Entry 7QJ2 (electron microscopy, 8.60 A resolution (very low resolution: no residue pairs are listed; an interface is given only as per-side residue counts)); this record covers chains J and L of the 22 polymer chains in the assembly.

Chain J:
Name: Gamma-tubulin complex component 5
Organism: Homo sapiens
Reference sequence: Q96RT8 (GCP5_HUMAN); residues 1-1024 here = UniProt positions 1-1024
Amino-acid sequence (1024 residues; each row starts with the number of its first residue):
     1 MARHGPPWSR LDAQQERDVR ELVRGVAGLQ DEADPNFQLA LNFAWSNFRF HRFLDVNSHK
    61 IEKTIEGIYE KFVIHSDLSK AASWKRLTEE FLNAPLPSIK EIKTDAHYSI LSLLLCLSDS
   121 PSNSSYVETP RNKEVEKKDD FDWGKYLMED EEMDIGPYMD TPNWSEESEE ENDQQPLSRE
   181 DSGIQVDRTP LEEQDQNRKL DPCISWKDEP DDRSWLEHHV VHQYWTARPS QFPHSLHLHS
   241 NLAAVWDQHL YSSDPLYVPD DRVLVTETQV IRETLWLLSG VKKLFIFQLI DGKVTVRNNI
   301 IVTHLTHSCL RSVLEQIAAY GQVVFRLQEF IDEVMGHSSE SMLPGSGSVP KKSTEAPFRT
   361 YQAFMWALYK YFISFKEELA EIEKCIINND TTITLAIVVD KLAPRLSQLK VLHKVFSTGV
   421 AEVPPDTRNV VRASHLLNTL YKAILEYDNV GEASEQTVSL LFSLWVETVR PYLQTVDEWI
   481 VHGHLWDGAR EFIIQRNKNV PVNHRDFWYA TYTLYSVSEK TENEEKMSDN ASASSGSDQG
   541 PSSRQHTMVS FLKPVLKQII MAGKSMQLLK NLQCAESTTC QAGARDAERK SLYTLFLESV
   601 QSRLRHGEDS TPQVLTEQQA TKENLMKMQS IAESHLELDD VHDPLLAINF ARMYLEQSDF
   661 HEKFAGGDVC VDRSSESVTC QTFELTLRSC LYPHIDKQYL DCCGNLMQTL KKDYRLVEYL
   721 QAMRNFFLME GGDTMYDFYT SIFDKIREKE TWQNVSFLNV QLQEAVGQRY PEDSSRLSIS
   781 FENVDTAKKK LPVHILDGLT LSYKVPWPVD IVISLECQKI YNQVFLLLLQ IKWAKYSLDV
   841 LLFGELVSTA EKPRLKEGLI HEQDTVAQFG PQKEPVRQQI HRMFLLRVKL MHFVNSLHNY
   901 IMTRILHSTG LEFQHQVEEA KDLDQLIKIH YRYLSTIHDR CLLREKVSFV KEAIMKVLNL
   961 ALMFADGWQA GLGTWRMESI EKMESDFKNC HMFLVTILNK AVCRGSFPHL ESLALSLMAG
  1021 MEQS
Unresolved in the structure: 1-209, 337-356, 389-390, 423-426, 449-454, 497-546, 573-636, 649-681, 729-732, 745-752, 765-795, 843-878, 969-978, 1002-1006, 1017-1024

Chain L:
Name: Gamma-tubulin complex component 6
Organism: Homo sapiens
Reference sequence: Q96RT7 (GCP6_HUMAN); the construct has insertions or renumbered stretches relative to UniProt, so the offset changes along the chain: 1-608 = UniProt 1-608; 1474-1811 = UniProt 1482-1819
Amino-acid sequence (1819 residues; each row starts with the number of its first residue; note: 865 numbers in that range are skipped by the numbering (no residue carries them; nothing is unmodelled there); a row labelled like 608A-608Z holds insertion residues (608A, then the next letters in order)):
     1 MASITQLFDD LCEALLPAAK THLGQRSVNR KRAKRSLKKV AYNALFTNLF QDETQQLQPD
    61 MSKLPARNKI LMLSFDLRVG GLGPKADRLE ELVEELEAAP CCPLLEVGSV LDLLVQLAGS
   121 GPPQVLPRKR DYFLNNKHVG RNVPYSGYDC DDLSVFEMDV QSLISREECL CHSMIQETLQ
   181 VMEAAPGTGL PTVGLFSFGD PCGDRFERDT RVSLFGALVH SRTYDMDVRL GLPPVPDNAD
   241 LSGLAIKVPP SVDQWEDEGF QSASNLTPDS QSEPSVTPDV DLWEAALTYE ASKRRCWERV
   301 GCPPGHREEP YLTEAGRDAF DKFCRLHQGE LQLLAGGVLQ APQPVLVKEC ELVKDVLNVL
   361 IGVVSATFSL CQPAQAFVVK RGVHVSGASP ESISSLLSEV AEYGTCYTRL SHFSLQPVLD
   421 SLYSKGLVFQ AFTSGLRRYL QYYRACVLST PPTLSLLTIG FLFKKLGRQL RYLAELCGVG
   481 AVLPGTCGGG PRAAFPTGVK LLSYLYQEAL HNCSNEHYPV LLSLLKTSCE PYTRFIHDWV
   541 YSGVFRDAYG EFMIQVNHEY LSFRDKLYWT HGYVLISKEV EDCVPVFLKH IAHDIYVCGK
   601 TINLLKLC
608A-608Z CPRHYLCWSDVPVPRISVIFSLEELK
609A-609Z EIEKDCAVYVGRMERVARHSSVSKEE
610A-610Z KELRMEIAKQELIAHAREAASRVLSA
611A-611Z LSDRQMSERMALDARKREQFQRLKEQ
612A-612Z FVKDQERRQAARQEELDDDFSYAREL
613A-613Z RDRERRLKSLEEELERKARQALVDHY
614A-614Z SKLSAEAARREQKALWRIQRHRLESA
615A-615Z RLRFLLEDEKHIQEMLKAVSEAHQPQ
616A-616Z EPPDVLLSVHPQVTSPGPEHPEGGQG
617A-617Z CDSGSAEQHSPAWDGWNRPGLLTPQP
618A-618Z LKPLAVGAGGRGLQQAEGARPFSDSL
619A-619Z SIGDFLPVGPGAEPSVQTGMVPLLEV
620A-620Z ALQTINLDLPPSAPGEAPAAASTQPS
621A-621Z RPQEYDFSTVLRPAVATSPAPGPLQA
622A-622Z AECSLGSSGLQLWEDSCGKMDACGSA
623A-623Z SRETLLPSHPPRRAALEEGSSQPTER
624A-624Z LFGQVSGGGLPTGDYASEIAPTRPRW
625A-625Z NTHGHVSDASIRVGENVSDVAPTQPR
626A-626Z WNTHGHVSNASISLGESVSDVAPTRP
627A-627Z RWNIHGHVSNASIRVGENVSDVAPTR
628A-628Z PRWNTHGHVSNASIRVGENVSDVAPT
629A-629Z RPRWNTHGHVSDASISLGESVSDMAP
630A-630Z ARPRWNTHGHVSDASISLGESVSDMA
631A-631Z PTRPRWNTHGHVSDTSIRVGENVSDV
632A-632Z APIRSRCNTHGHVSDASISLGEPVSD
633A-633Z VVSTRPRWNTHVPIPPPHMVLGALSP
634A-634Z EAEPNTPRPQQSPPGHTSQSALSLGA
635A-635Z QSTVLDCGPRLPVEVGPSLSSPSSGC
636A-636Z GEGSISVGENVSDVAPTQPWWPNTPG
637A-637Z DSVSEELGPGRSGDTEDLSPNWPLNS
638A-638Z QEDTAAQSSPGRGEEAEASAAEAQGG
639A-639Z EQAYLAGLAGQYHLERYPDSYESMSE
640A-640Z PPIAHLLRPVLPRAFAFPVDPQVQSA
641A-641O ADETAVQLSELLTLP
  1474 VLMKRSITAP LAAHISLVNK AAVDYFFVEL HLEAHYEALR HFLLMEDGEF AQSLSDLLFE
  1534 KLGAGQTPGE LLNPLVLNSV LSKALQCSLH GDTPHASNLS LALKYLPEVF APNAPDVLSC
  1594 LELRYKVDWP LNIVITEGCV SKYSGVFSFL LQLKLMMWAL KDVCFHLKRT ALLSHMAGSV
  1654 QFRQLQLFKH EMQHFVKVIQ GYIANQILHV TWCEFRARLA TVGDLEEIQR AHAEYLHKAV
  1714 FRGLLTEKAA PVMNVIHSIF SLVLKFRSQL ISQAWGPPGG PRGAEHPNFA LMQQSYNTFK
  1774 YYSHFLFKVV TKLVNRGYQP HLEDFLLRIN FNNYYQDA
Unresolved in the structure: 1-281, 371-389, 418-424, 480-493, 557-565, 575-585, 608A-608Z, 609A-609Z, 610A-610Z, 611A-611Z, 612A-612Z, 613A-613Z, 614A-614Z, 615A-615Z, 616A-616Z, 617A-617Z, 618A-618Z, 619A-619Z, 620A-620Z, 621A-621Z, 622A-622Z, 623A-623Z, 624A-624Z, 625A-625Z, 626A-626Z, 627A-627Z, 628A-628Z, 629A-629Z, 630A-630Z, 631A-631Z, 632A-632Z, 633A-633Z, 634A-634Z, 635A-635Z, 636A-636Z, 637A-637Z, 638A-638Z, 639A-639Z, 640A-640Z, 641A-641O, 1536-1540, 1583-1587, 1645-1648, 1694-1697, 1744-1758, 1790-1791, 1808-1811

Interface between chain J and chain L:
At this resolution (9 A) residue pairs are not listed: 26 residues of chain J and 21 of chain L lie at the interface.

In short:
The interface between chain J and chain L involves 26 residues on one side and 21 on the other.
Chain J is Gamma-tubulin complex component 5 and chain L is Gamma-tubulin complex component 6, both from Homo
sapiens; the structure, Structure of recombinant human gamma-Tubulin Ring Complex 8-spoked assembly
intermediate (spokes 5-12), was determined by electron microscopy together with 7QJ0, 7QJ1, 7QJ3, 7QJ4, 7QJD
and 7QJE from the same study.
